PDB entry 8VQR | X-ray diffraction, 2.56 A resolution | chains A and E

Chain A:
Protein: Angiotensin-converting enzyme, Processed angiotensin-converting enzyme 2
From: Nyctereutes procyonoides
Notes: EC 3.4.-.-
UniProt: chimeric construct of B4XEP4, Q9BYF1: residues 20-46 from B4XEP4 (B4XEP4_NYCPR) positions 19-45 (UniProt number = residue number - 1); residues 47-75 from Q9BYF1 positions 47-75 (same numbers); residues 76-96 from B4XEP4 (B4XEP4_NYCPR) positions 75-95 (UniProt number = residue number - 1); residues 97-322 from Q9BYF1 positions 97-322 (same numbers); residues 323-360 from B4XEP4 (B4XEP4_NYCPR) positions 322-359 (UniProt number = residue number - 1); 1 more segments
Amino-acid sequence (602 residues; each row starts with the number of its first residue):
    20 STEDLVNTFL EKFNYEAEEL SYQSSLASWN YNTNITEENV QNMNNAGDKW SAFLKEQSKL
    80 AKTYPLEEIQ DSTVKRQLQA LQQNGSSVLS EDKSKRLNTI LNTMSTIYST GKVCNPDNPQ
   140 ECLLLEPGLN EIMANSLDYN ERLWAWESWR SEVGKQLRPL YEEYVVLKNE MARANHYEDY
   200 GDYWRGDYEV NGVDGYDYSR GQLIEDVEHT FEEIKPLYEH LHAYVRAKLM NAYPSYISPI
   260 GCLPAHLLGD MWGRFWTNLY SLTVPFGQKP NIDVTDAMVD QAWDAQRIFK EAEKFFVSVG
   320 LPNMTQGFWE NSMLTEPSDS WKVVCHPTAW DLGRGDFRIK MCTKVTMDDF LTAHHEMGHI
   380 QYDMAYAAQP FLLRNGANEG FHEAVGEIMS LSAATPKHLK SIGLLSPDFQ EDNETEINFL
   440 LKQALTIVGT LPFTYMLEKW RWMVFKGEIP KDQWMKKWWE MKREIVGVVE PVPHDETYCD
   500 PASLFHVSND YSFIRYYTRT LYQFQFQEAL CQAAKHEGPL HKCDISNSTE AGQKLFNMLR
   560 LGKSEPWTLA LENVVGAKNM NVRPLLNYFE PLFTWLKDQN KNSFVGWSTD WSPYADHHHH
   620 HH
Not modelled in the structure: 20, 615-621
Differences from the reference sequence: expression tag (616-621)
Disulfides: C133-C141, C344-C361, C530-C542
Covalently attached groups: glycan linked to N53, N103; N-acetylglucosamine (NAG) linked to N322, N546
Ion coordination: Zn2+: H374, H378
What the authors report for this chain:
  - mutagenesis - L24Q, Y34H, E38D, T82M, R353K: increased binding to Spike protein S1 (chain E)
  - contacts within the chain: E38-R353 (salt bridge)

Chain E:
Protein: Spike protein S1
From: Severe acute respiratory syndrome coronavirus 2
Notes: fragment: receptor-binding domain
UniProt: P0DTC2 (SPIKE_SARS2); residue numbers follow UniProt; this construct covers 319-536
Amino-acid sequence (232 residues; numbered 319 to 550; the number before each row is that of its first residue):
   319 RVVPSGDVVR FPNITNLCPF GEVFNATKFP SVYAWERKKI SNCVADYSVL YNSTFFSTFK
   379 CYGVSATKLN DLCFSNVYAD SFVVKGDDVR QIAPGQTGVI ADYNYKLPDD FMGCVLAWNT
   439 RNIDATSTGN YNYKYRLFRK SNLKPFERDI STEIYQAGST PCNGVEGFNC YFPLQSYGFQ
   499 PTNGVGYQPY RVVVLSFELL NAPATVCGPK LSTDLIKSGE NLYFQGHHHH HH
Not modelled in the structure: 319-334, 528-550
Differences from the reference sequence: engineered mutation V321 (Gln in P0DTC2), S323 (Thr in P0DTC2), G324 (Glu in P0DTC2), D325 (Ser in P0DTC2), V326 (Ile in P0DTC2), P348 (Ala in P0DTC2), E354 (Asn in P0DTC2), K357 (Arg in P0DTC2), T372 (Ala in P0DTC2), F373 (Ser in P0DTC2), A384 (Pro in P0DTC2), S393 (Thr in P0DTC2), V402 (Ile in P0DTC2), K403 (Arg in P0DTC2), D406 (Glu in P0DTC2), V417 (Lys in P0DTC2), M430 (Thr in P0DTC2), L434 (Ile in P0DTC2), T438 (Ser in P0DTC2), R439 (Asn in P0DTC2), I441 (Leu in P0DTC2), A443 (Ser in P0DTC2), S445 (Val in P0DTC2), T446 (Gly in P0DTC2), K452 (Leu in P0DTC2), N519 (His in P0DTC2), L529 (Lys in P0DTC2), D532 (Asn in P0DTC2), I534 (Val in P0DTC2), S536 (Asn in P0DTC2); variant K346 (Arg in P0DTC2), T444 (Lys in P0DTC2); expression tag (537-550)
Disulfides: C336-C361, C379-C432, C391-C525, C480-C488
Covalently attached groups: N-acetylglucosamine (NAG) linked to N343

Chain A / chain E interface:
Pairs across the interface (36):
  L24(A) - A475(E)
  L24(A) - G476(E)
  L24(A) - N487(E)
  T27(A) - F456(E)
  T27(A) - A475(E)
  T27(A) - Y489(E)
  F28(A) - Y489(E)
  E30(A) - L455(E)
  E30(A) - F456(E)
  K31(A) - F456(E)
  K31(A) - Y489(E)
  K31(A) - Q493(E)  hydrogen bond
  Y34(A) - Y453(E)
  Y34(A) - L455(E)  hydrophobic
  E35(A) - Q493(E)
  E37(A) - Y505(E)
  E38(A) - Y449(E)  hydrogen bond
  Y41(A) - Q498(E)
  Y41(A) - T500(E)  hydrogen bond
  Y41(A) - N501(E)  hydrogen bond
  Q42(A) - Y449(E)  hydrogen bond
  Q42(A) - Q498(E)  hydrogen bond
  L45(A) - Q498(E)
  L45(A) - T500(E)
  L79(A) - F486(E)  hydrophobic
  Y83(A) - N487(E)  hydrogen bond
  Y83(A) - Y489(E)
  E329(A) - R439(E)  salt bridge
  N330(A) - T500(E)
  R353(A) - G496(E)  hydrogen bond (side chain-backbone)
  R353(A) - N501(E)
  R353(A) - G502(E)  hydrogen bond (backbone-backbone)
  R353(A) - Y505(E)
  G354(A) - G502(E)
  G354(A) - Y505(E)
  D355(A) - T500(E)
Also at the interface, not in a pair above, chain A (22 interface residues in all): Q325, R357, R393
Also at the interface, not in a pair above, chain E (22 interface residues in all): V417, Y473, E484, F490, V503
From the paper, about this interface:
  - pairs named by the authors: Y34(A)-Y453(E)

Overview:
The chain A/chain E interface involves 22 residues from each chain, with 9 hydrogen bonds and 1 salt bridge.
Among the polar pairs are E329(A)-R439(E), K31(A)-Q493(E) and E38(A)-Y449(E). The paper describes a contact
between Y34(A) and Y453(E). From the paper: L24Q, Y34H and E38D of chain A, among others, increase binding to
Spike protein S1 (chain E); contacts within the chain involving E38(A) and R353(A); 5 substitutions were
tested in all.
Here chain A is Angiotensin-converting enzyme, Processed angiotensin-converting enzyme 2 (Nyctereutes
procyonoides) and chain E is Spike protein S1 (Severe acute respiratory syndrome coronavirus 2). Entry 8VQR
(Crystal structure of chimeric SARS-CoV-2 RBD complexed with chimeric raccoon dog ACE2) was determined by
X-ray diffraction.
